PDB entry 2FMQ | X-ray diffraction, 2.20 A resolution | chains B and A of the 4 polymer chains in the assembly

== Chain B ==
Molecule: 16-nt DNA strand
Sequence (16 nucleotides; numbered 1 to 16; the number before each row is that of its first residue):
     1 CCGACAGCGCATCAGC

== Chain A ==
Name: DNA Polymerase Beta
Source organism: Homo sapiens
Notes: EC 2.7.7.7
UniProtKB: P06746 (DPOLB_HUMAN); residues 2-335 here correspond to UniProt positions 1-334 (UniProt number = residue number - 1)
Amino-acid sequence (335 residues; numbered 1 to 335; the number before each row is that of its first residue):
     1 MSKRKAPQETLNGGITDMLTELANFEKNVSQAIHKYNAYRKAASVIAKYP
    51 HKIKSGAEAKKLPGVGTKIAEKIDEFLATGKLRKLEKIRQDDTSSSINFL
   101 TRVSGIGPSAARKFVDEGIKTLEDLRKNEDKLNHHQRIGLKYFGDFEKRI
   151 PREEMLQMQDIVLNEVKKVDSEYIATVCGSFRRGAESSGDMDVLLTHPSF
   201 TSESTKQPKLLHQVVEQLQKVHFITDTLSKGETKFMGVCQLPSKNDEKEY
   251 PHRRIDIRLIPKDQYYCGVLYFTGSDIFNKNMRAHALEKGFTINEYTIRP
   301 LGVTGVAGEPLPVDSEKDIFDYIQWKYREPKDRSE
Not modelled in the structure: 1-9
UniProt features mapped onto this chain:
  - binding site (K(+)): Lys61
  - binding site (Na(+)): Lys61
Metal / ion sites: Na+ site 1: Lys60, Leu62, Val65 (shared with 1 residue of chain D); Na+ site 2: Thr101, Val103, Ile106 (shared with 1 residue of chain C); Mg2+: Asp190, Asp192 (together with DUP); Na+ site 3: Asp190, Asp192, Asp256 (together with DUP)
Residues lining bound ligands: DUP (2'-deoxyuridine 5'-alpha,beta-imido-triphosphate): Gly179, Ser180, Arg183, Ser188, Gly189, Asp190, Asp192, Tyr271, Phe272, Thr273, Gly274, Ser275, Asp276, Asn279
What the authors report for this chain:
  - Na+ coordination: Asp190, Asp192, Asp256
  - Mg2+ coordination: Asp190, Asp192
  - mutagenesis - D256A: abolished catalytic activity (citing earlier work)

== Chain B / chain A interface ==
Residue-residue contacts (26; chain B residue first):
  DC5(B) - His34(A)  stacking on the base
  DA6(B) - Lys280(A)  salt bridge to the phosphate
  DA6(B) - Arg283(A)  hydrogen bond to the base
  DA6(B) - Leu287(A)  phosphate contact
  DG7(B) - Tyr271(A)  base contact
  DG7(B) - Arg283(A)  hydrogen bond to the sugar
  DG7(B) - Leu287(A)  phosphate contact
  DG7(B) - Thr292(A)  hydrogen bond to the phosphate
  DG7(B) - Ile293(A)  sugar contact
  DG7(B) - Asn294(A)  phosphate contact
  DC8(B) - Asn294(A)  hydrogen bond to the phosphate
  DC8(B) - Glu295(A)  sugar contact
  DC8(B) - Tyr296(A)  phosphate contact
  DG9(B) - Thr233(A)  hydrogen bond to the phosphate
  DG9(B) - Lys234(A)  sugar contact
  DG9(B) - Arg258(A)  sugar contact
  DG9(B) - Tyr296(A)  hydrogen bond to the phosphate
  DC10(B) - Ser229(A)  phosphate contact
  DC10(B) - Lys230(A)  hydrogen bond to the phosphate
  DC10(B) - Gly231(A)  phosphate contact
  DC10(B) - Glu232(A)  hydrogen bond to the phosphate
  DC10(B) - Thr233(A)  hydrogen bond to the phosphate
  DC10(B) - Lys234(A)  hydrogen bond to the phosphate
  DA11(B) - Ser229(A)  phosphate contact
  DA11(B) - Lys230(A)  hydrogen bond to the phosphate
  DT12(B) - Asn133(A)  phosphate contact
Also at the interface, not in a pair above, chain A (23 interface residues in all): His134, Leu228, Asn279, Ala284, Arg299

== In short ==
Chain B and chain A form an interface of 8 and 23 residues respectively; the contacts include 11 hydrogen
bonds, 1 salt bridge and 1 aromatic stacking contact. Polar contacts include DA6(B)-Arg283(A),
DG7(B)-Arg283(A) and DG7(B)-Thr292(A). The paper reports that D256A of chain A abolishes catalytic activity;
Na+ coordination by Asp190(A), Asp192(A) and Asp256(A).
Chain B is a 16-nt DNA strand and chain A is DNA Polymerase Beta (Homo sapiens); the structure, Sodium in
active site of DNA Polymerase Beta, was determined by X-ray diffraction, deposited together with 2FMP and
2FMS.
